9G0B - chains B and D of the 4 polymer chains in the assembly; structure by electron microscopy, 3.20 A resolution.

# Chain B
Protein: Capsid protein VP2
From: rhinovirus A2
Reference sequence: P04936 (POLG_HRV2); residues -9 to 251 here correspond to UniProt positions 70-330 (UniProt number = residue number + 79)
Sequence (261 residues; each row starts with the number of its first residue; numbers below 1 keep their minus sign (Ser-9 is residue -9)):
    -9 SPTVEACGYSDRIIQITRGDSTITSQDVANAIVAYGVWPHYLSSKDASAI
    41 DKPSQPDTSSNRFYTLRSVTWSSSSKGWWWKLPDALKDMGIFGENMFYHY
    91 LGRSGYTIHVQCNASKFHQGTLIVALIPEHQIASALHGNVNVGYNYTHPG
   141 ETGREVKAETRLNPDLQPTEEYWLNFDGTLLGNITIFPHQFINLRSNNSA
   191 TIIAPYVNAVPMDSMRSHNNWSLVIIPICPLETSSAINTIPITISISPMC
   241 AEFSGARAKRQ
Unresolved in the structure: -9 to 0

# Chain D
Protein: Capsid protein VP4
From: rhinovirus A2
Reference sequence: P04936 (POLG_HRV2); residues -22 to 45 here correspond to UniProt positions 2-69 (UniProt number = residue number + 24)
Sequence (68 residues; numbered -22 to 45; the number before each row is that of its first residue; numbers below 1 keep their minus sign (Gly-22 is residue -22)):
   -22 GAQVSRQNVGTHSTQNSVSNGSSLNYFNINYFKDAASNGASKLEFTQDPS
    28 KFTDPVKDVLEKGIPTLQ
Unresolved in the structure: -22 to 0, 35-45

# How chain B and chain D interact
Pairs across the interface (9):
  Ala21(B) with Val33(D)
  Ile22(B) with Pro32(D)
  Val23(B) with Pro32(D), hydrogen bond (backbone-backbone); Val33(D); Lys34(D)
  Tyr25(B) with Lys28(D)
  Gly26(B) with Lys34(D), hydrogen bond (backbone-side chain)
  Val27(B) with Lys34(D)
  Trp28(B) with Lys34(D)
Interface residues without a listed pair, chain D (5 interface residues in all): Phe29

# In short
7 residues of chain B face 5 of chain D across their interface, with 2 hydrogen bonds. Polar contacts include
Gly26(B)-Lys34(D) and Val23(B)-Pro32(D).
Here chain B is Capsid protein VP2 and chain D is Capsid protein VP4, both from rhinovirus A2. Entry 9G0B
(Rhinovirus A2 uncoating intermediate revealing the natural pocket factor (pH 5.8 and 4 degrees Celsius)) was
determined by electron microscopy.
